4X62 - chains A and K of the 23 polymer chains in the assembly; structure by X-ray diffraction, 3.45 A resolution.

[Chain A]
Molecule: 16S rRNA
Organism: Thermus thermophilus HB8
Sequence (1522 nucleotides; each row starts with the number of its first residue; note: 42 numbers in that range are skipped by the numbering (no residue carries them; nothing is unmodelled there); a row labelled like 190A-190L holds insertion residues (190A, then the next letters in order); numbering starts at 0):
     0 UUUGUUGGAG AGUUUGAUCC UGGCUCAGGG UGAACGCUGG CGGCGUGCCU AAGACAUGCA
    60 AGUCGUGCGG G
    73 CCGCGGGGUU UU
    88 ACUCCG
    95 UGGUC
   101 AGCGGCGGAC GGGUGAGUAA CGCGUGGGU
  129A G
   130 ACCUACCCGG AAGAGGGGGA CAACCCGGGG AAACUCGGGC UAAUCCCCCA UGUGGACCCG
   190 C
190A-190L CCCUUGGGGUGU
   191 GUCCAAAGGG CUUU
   216 GCCCGCUUCC GGAUGGGCCC GCGUCCCAUC AGCUAGUUGG UGGGGUAAUG GCCCACCAAG
   276 GCGACGACGG GUAGCCGGUC UGAGAGGAUG GCCGGCCACA GGGGCACUGA GACACGGGCC
   336 CCACUCCUAC GGGAGGCAGC AGUUAGGAAU CUUCCGCAAU GGGCGCAAGC CUGACGGAGC
   396 GACGCCGCUU GGAGGAAGAA GCCCUUCGGG GUGUAAACUC CUGAA
   442 CCCGGGACGA AACCCCCGAC GA
   474 GGGGACUGAC GGUACCGGG
   494 GUAAUAGCGC CGGCCAACUC CGUGCCAGCA GCCGCGGUAA UACGGAGGGC GCGAGCGUUA
   554 CCCGGAUUCA CUGGGCGUAA AGGGCGUGUA GGCGGCCUGG GGCGUCCCAU GUGAAAGACC
   614 ACGGCUCAAC CGUGGGGGAG CGUGGGAUAC GCUCAGGCUA GACGGUGGGA GAGGGUGGUG
   674 GAAUUCCCGG AGUAGCGGUG AAAUGCGCAG AUACCGGGAG GAACGCCGAU GGCGAAGGCA
   734 GCCACCUGGU CCACCCGUGA CGCUGAGGCG CGAAAGCGUG GGGAGCAAAC CGGAUUAGAU
   794 ACCCGGGUAG UCCACGCCCU AAACGAUGCG CGCUAGGUCU CUGGGUCU
   848 CCUGGGGGCC GAAGCUAACG CGUUAAGCGC GCCGCCUGGG GAGUACGGCC GCAAGGCUGA
   908 AACUCAAAGG AAUUGACGGG GGCCCGCACA AGCGGUGGAG CAUGUGGUUU AAUUCGAAGX
   968 AACGCGAAGA ACCUUACCAG GCCUUGACAU GCUAGG
 1003A G
  1004 AACCCGGGUG AAAGCCUGGG GUGCCCC
1030A-1030D GCGA
  1031 GGGGAGCCCU AGCACAGGUG CUGCAUGGCC GUCGUCAGCU CGUGCCGUGA GGUGUUGGGU
  1091 UAAGUCCCGC AACGAGCGCA ACCCCCGCCG UUAGUUGCCA GCGGUUCGGC CGGGCACUCU
  1151 AACGGGACUG CCCGCGAAA
  1171 GCGGGAGGAA GGAGGGGACG ACGUCUGGUC AGCAUGGCCC UUACGGCCUG GGCGACACAC
  1231 GUGCUACAAU GCCCACUACA AAGCGAUGCC ACCCGGCAAC GGGGAGCUAA UCGCAAAAAG
  1291 GUGGGCCCAG UUCGGAUUGG GGUCUGCAAC CCGACCCCAU GAAGCCGGAA UCGCUAGUAA
  1351 UCGCGGAUCA G
 1361A C
  1362 CAUGCCGCGG UGAAUACGUU CCCGGGCCUU GUACACACXG CCXGUXACGC CAUGGGAGCG
  1422 GGCUCUACCC GAAGUCGCCG GG
  1446 AGCCUACGGG
  1459 CAGGCGCCGA GGGUAGGGCC CGUGACUGGG GCGAAGUCGU AACAAGGUAG CUGUACCGGA
  1519 AGGUGCGGCU GGAUCCACUC CUUUCU
Unresolved in the structure: 0-4, 1534-1538
Sequence notes: conflict C1534 (A132811 in 55771382), A1535 (C132812 in 55771382)
Modified positions: PSU (pseudouridine-5'-monophosphate) at position 516, 7MG (7N-methyl-8-hydroguanosine-5'-monophosphate) at position 527, M2G (N2-dimethylguanosine-5'-monophosphate) at position 966, 5MC (5-methylcytidine-5'-monophosphate) at position 967, 2MG (2N-methylguanosine-5'-monophosphate) at position 1207, 5MC (5-methylcytidine-5'-monophosphate) at position 1400, 4OC (4n,o2'-methylcytidine-5'-monophosphate) at position 1402, 5MC (5-methylcytidine-5'-monophosphate) at position 1404, 5MC (5-methylcytidine-5'-monophosphate) at position 1407, UR3 (3-methyluridine-5'-monophoshate) at position 1498, MA6 (6N-dimethyladenosine-5'-monophoshate) at position 1518, MA6 (6N-dimethyladenosine-5'-monophoshate) at position 1519, PSU (pseudouridine-5'-monophosphate) at position 1540, PSU (pseudouridine-5'-monophosphate) at position 1541
Metal / ion sites: Mg2+ site 1 near U5 (its only coordinating residue here); K+ site 1 near U14 (its only coordinating residue here); Mg2+ site 2: G15, U920; Mg2+ site 3 near G21 (its only coordinating residue here); Mg2+ site 4 near G28 (its only coordinating residue here); Mg2+ site 5 near U37 (its only coordinating residue here); Mg2+ site 6 near C48 (its only coordinating residue here); Mg2+ site 7 near A53 (its only coordinating residue here); Mg2+ site 8: G61, U62; Mg2+ site 9: G70, U98; Mg2+ site 10: U83, C1543; Mg2+ site 11 near G107 (its only coordinating residue here); 94 more Mg2+ sites not listed; 13 more K+ sites not listed
Ligand contacts:
  - paromomycin (PAR), molecule 1: G31, C47, C48, A50, A51, G52, A53, G113, U114, G115, A353, C355, A356, U358, U359, A360, G361, U365, C366
  - paromomycin (PAR), molecule 2: G567, G568, C569, G575, G821, C822, C862, U863, G874, C875
  - paromomycin (PAR), molecule 3: G610, A611, C613, A614, A622, C623, C624, G625, U626
  - paromomycin (PAR), molecule 4: G661, G662, A663, G664, A665, G666, G667, U740, G741, G742, U743
  - paromomycin (PAR), molecule 5: U669, G670, G671, U672, G673, G714, A715, A716, C717, G734, C735, C805, C806
  - paromomycin (PAR), molecule 6: 5MC_1404, G1405, U1406, 5MC_1407, A1408, C1409, G1489, C1490, G1491, A1492, A1493, G1494, U1495, C1496

[Chain K]
Name: 30S ribosomal protein S11
Organism: Thermus thermophilus (strain HB8 / ATCC 27634 / DSM 579)
UniProt: P80376 (RS11_THET8); residues 11-129 here = UniProt positions 11-129
Chain sequence (119 residues; each row starts with the number of its first residue):
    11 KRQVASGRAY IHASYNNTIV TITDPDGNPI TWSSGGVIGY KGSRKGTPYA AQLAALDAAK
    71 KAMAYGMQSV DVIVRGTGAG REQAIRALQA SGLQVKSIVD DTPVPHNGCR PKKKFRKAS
Metal / ion sites: Mg2+: Asn-26 (shared with U692(A) of chain A)

[Interface between chain A and chain K]
Contacting residue pairs - 70 pairs, chain A then chain K:
  G674(A) with His-116(K), base contact
  A675(A) with Val-114(K), hydrogen bond to the sugar; His-116(K), hydrogen bond to the base; Gly-118(K), base contact
  A676(A) with Pro-113(K), sugar contact; Pro-115(K), sugar contact; Cys-119(K), base contact
  U677(A) with Cys-119(K), sugar contact
  G683(A) with Asn-38(K), hydrogen bond to the base; Pro-39(K), base contact
  A684(A) with Arg-12(K), phosphate contact; Asn-38(K), sugar contact; Pro-39(K), hydrogen bond to the sugar
  G685(A) with Pro-39(K), sugar contact; Ile-40(K), sugar contact; Trp-42(K), sugar contact
  U686(A) with Trp-42(K), hydrogen bond to the sugar
  G688(A) with Ser-44(K), phosphate contact; Gly-46(K), sugar contact; Lys-51(K), salt bridge to the phosphate
  C689(A) with Asn-27(K), hydrogen bond to the phosphate; Ser-44(K), hydrogen bond to the phosphate; Gly-46(K), hydrogen bond to the phosphate; Lys-55(K), salt bridge to the phosphate
  G690(A) with Asn-27(K), hydrogen bond to the phosphate; Lys-55(K), base contact
  G691(A) with Asn-26(K), hydrogen bond to the phosphate; Lys-51(K), base contact; Lys-55(K), hydrogen bond to the base; Lys-124(K), phosphate contact
  U692(A) with Asn-26(K), hydrogen bond to the phosphate; Gly-52(K), base contact; Ser-53(K), hydrogen bond to the base; Lys-124(K), salt bridge to the phosphate
  A694(A) with Ser-53(K), hydrogen bond to the phosphate
  A695(A) with Gly-52(K), phosphate contact; Ser-53(K), hydrogen bond to the phosphate
  A704(A) with Trp-42(K), base contact
  U705(A) with Ile-29(K), base contact
  A706(A) with Ile-29(K), sugar contact; Thr-31(K), hydrogen bond to the sugar; Pro-39(K), base contact
  C707(A) with Tyr-20(K), phosphate contact; Gly-37(K), hydrogen bond to the sugar; Pro-39(K), base contact; Arg-85(K), salt bridge to the phosphate
  C708(A) with Arg-18(K), sugar contact; Tyr-20(K), sugar contact; Asp-36(K), hydrogen bond to the sugar; Gly-37(K), sugar contact; Arg-85(K), salt bridge to the phosphate
  G714(A) with Cys-119(K), base contact
  A715(A) with Gly-118(K), base contact
  A716(A) with Asn-117(K), hydrogen bond to the sugar; Gly-118(K), base contact
  C717(A) with His-116(K), phosphate contact
  G718(A) with His-116(K), stacking on the base; Asn-117(K), sugar contact
  A777(A) with Cys-119(K), base contact
  G778(A) with Cys-119(K), sugar contact; Arg-120(K), hydrogen bond to the sugar
  C779(A) with Arg-120(K), hydrogen bond to the sugar; Pro-121(K), sugar contact; Lys-122(K), salt bridge to the phosphate
  A780(A) with Lys-123(K), hydrogen bond to the phosphate
  C796(A) with Lys-123(K), salt bridge to the phosphate
  C797(A) with Lys-124(K), phosphate contact
  G1523(A) with Lys-123(K), salt bridge to the phosphate
  C1524(A) with Arg-120(K), salt bridge to the phosphate
  G1525(A) with Arg-120(K), salt bridge to the phosphate
Interface residues without a listed pair, chain A (36 interface residues in all): A687, U1522
Interface residues without a listed pair, chain K (40 interface residues in all): His-22, Ser-24, Thr-33, Gly-45, Val-47, Lys-71, Tyr-75, Arg-126

[In short]
Chain A and chain K form an interface of 36 and 40 residues respectively, with 22 hydrogen bonds, 10 salt
bridges and 1 aromatic stacking contact. Polar contacts include A675(A)/His-116(K), G683(A)/Asn-38(K) and
G691(A)/Lys-55(K). Chain A binds 6 copies of paromomycin.
Chain A is 16S rRNA (Thermus thermophilus HB8) and chain K is 30S ribosomal protein S11 (Thermus thermophilus
(strain HB8 / ATCC 27634 / DSM 579)); the structure, Crystal Structure of 30S ribosomal subunit from Thermus
thermophilus, was determined by X-ray diffraction together with 4X64, 4X65 and 4X66 from the same study.
